PDB entry 6FPW | X-ray diffraction, 1.35 A resolution | chains S and T of the 4 polymer chains in the assembly

# Chain S (and T)
Protein: Hydrogenase-1 small chain
Source organism: Escherichia coli K-12
Notes: EC 1.12.99.6; chain T of this document is another copy of the same molecule, construct and numbering; everything in this record applies to it too
UniProtKB: P69739 (MBHS_ECOLI); residues 1-327 here correspond to UniProt positions 46-372 (UniProt number = residue number + 45)
Amino-acid sequence (335 residues; row label = number of the first residue in the row):
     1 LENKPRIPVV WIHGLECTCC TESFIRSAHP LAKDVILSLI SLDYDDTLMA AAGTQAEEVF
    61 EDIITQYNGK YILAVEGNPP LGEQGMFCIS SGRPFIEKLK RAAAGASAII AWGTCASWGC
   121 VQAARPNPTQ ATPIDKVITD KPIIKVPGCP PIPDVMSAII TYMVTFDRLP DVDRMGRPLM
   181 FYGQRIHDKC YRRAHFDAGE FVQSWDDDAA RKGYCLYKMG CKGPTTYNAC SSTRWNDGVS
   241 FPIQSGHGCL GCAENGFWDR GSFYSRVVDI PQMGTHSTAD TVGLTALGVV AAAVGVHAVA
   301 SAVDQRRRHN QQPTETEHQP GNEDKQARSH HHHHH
Not modelled in the structure: 1-3, 268-335
Construct notes: expression tag (328-335)
Bound ions: fe4-s3 cluster Fe: C17, C19, C20, C115, C120, C149; 4Fe-4S cluster Fe: H187, C190, C215, C221; 3Fe-4S cluster Fe: C230, C249, C252
Small-molecule neighbours:
  - 3Fe-4S cluster (F3S): I186, T226, N228, C230, W235, F241, P242, C249, L250, G251, C252, A253
  - fe4-s3 cluster (SF3): E16, C17, T18, C19, C20, E76, G113, T114, C115, C120, G148, C149, P150
  - 4Fe-4S cluster (SF4): I186, H187, C190, R192, R193, F196, C215, L216, Y217, C221, G223, P224, I243
Curated features (UniProtKB/Swiss-Prot):
  - binding site ([4Fe-4S] cluster): C17, C20, C115, C149, H187, C190, C215, C221
  - binding site ([3Fe-4S] cluster): C230, C249, C252

# Interface between chain S and chain T
Pairs across the interface (31; chain S residue first):
  Q184(S) with K212(T), hydrogen bond (side chain-backbone)
  H187(S) with A194(T)
  D188(S) with A194(T); H195(T)
  K189(S) with Y191(T); H195(T), hydrogen bond; K212(T), hydrogen bond (side chain-backbone); G213(T)
  C190(S) with C190(T); Y191(T)
  Y191(S) with K189(T); C190(T); Y191(T), hydrophobic; S232(T)
  R193(S) with A194(T)
  A194(S) with H187(T); D188(T); R193(T)
  H195(S) with D188(T); K189(T), hydrogen bond
  D197(S) with R193(T); D197(T)
  K212(S) with Q184(T), hydrogen bond (backbone-side chain); K189(T), hydrogen bond (backbone-side chain)
  G213(S) with K189(T)
  S232(S) with Y191(T)
  R234(S) with R234(T); G238(T), hydrogen bond (side chain-backbone); Q244(T)
  G238(S) with R234(T), hydrogen bond (backbone-side chain)
  Q244(S) with R234(T)
Other interface residues (no listed pair), chain S (17 interface residues in all): S231
Other interface residues (no listed pair), chain T (17 interface residues in all): S231

# Summary
The chain S/chain T interface involves 17 residues from each chain, with 8 hydrogen bonds. Polar contacts
include Q184(S)-K212(T), K189(S)-H195(T) and K189(S)-K212(T). Ligands of chain S: 4Fe-4S cluster, 3Fe-4S
cluster and fe4-s3 cluster.
Chain S and chain T are both Hydrogenase-1 small chain (Escherichia coli K-12); the structure, Structure of
fully reduced Hydrogenase (Hyd-1), was determined by X-ray diffraction (same publication as 5LRY, 6FPI, 6FPO,
6G7R, 6GAL, 6GAM and 6GAN).
